PDB entry 6YPH | X-ray diffraction, 1.67 A resolution | chain A

# Chain A
Name: Casein kinase II subunit alpha
From: Homo sapiens
Notes: EC 2.7.11.1; engineered mutation(s): R21S
UniProt: P68400 (CSK21_HUMAN); numbering as in UniProt (aligned over 2-329)
Amino-acid sequence (342 residues; numbered -12 to 329; the number before each row is that of its first residue; numbers below 1 keep their minus sign (Gly-12 is residue -12)):
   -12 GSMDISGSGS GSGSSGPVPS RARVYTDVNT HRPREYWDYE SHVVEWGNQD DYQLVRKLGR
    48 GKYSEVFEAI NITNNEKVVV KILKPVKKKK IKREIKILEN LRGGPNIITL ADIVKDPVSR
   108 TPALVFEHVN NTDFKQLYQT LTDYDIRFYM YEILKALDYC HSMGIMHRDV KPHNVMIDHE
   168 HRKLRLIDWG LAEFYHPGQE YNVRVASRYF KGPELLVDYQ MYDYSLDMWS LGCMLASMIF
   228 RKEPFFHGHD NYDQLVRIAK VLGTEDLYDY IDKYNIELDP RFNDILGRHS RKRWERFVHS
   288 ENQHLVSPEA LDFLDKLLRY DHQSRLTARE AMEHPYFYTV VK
Unresolved in the structure: -12 to 1, 328-329
Differences from the reference sequence: expression tag (-12 to 1)
Ligand contacts: N5Q (4-[(4-naphthalen-2-yl-1,3-thiazol-2-yl)amino]-2-oxidanyl-benzoic acid): Leu45, Gly46, Arg47, Val53, Val66, Lys68, Glu81, Ile95, Phe113, Val116, His160, Met163, Ile174, Asp175
Curated features (UniProtKB/Swiss-Prot):
  - region: Gln36 to Leu41 (Interaction with beta subunit)
  - active site: Asp156 (Proton acceptor)
  - binding site (ATP): Leu45 to Val53, Lys68
  - natural variant: Arg47 (R47Q: In OCNDS), Tyr50 (Y50S: In OCNDS), Asp175 (D175G: In OCNDS), Lys198 (K198R: In OCNDS)
From the paper describing this entry:
  - binding site for N5Q: Lys68, His160, Met163
  - mutagenesis - K74A/K75A/K76A (Kd 3.3 uM): unchanged binding to N5Q
  - mutagenesis - K74A/K75A/K76A (Kd 27 uM): unchanged binding to 1

# Summary
Chain A binds compound N5Q. Curated annotation (UniProt) lists active-site residue Asp156 and 10 ATP-binding
residues. The paper reports a binding site for N5Q at Lys68, His160 and Met163; K74A/K75A/K76A leave binding
to N5Q unchanged.
Chain A is Casein kinase II subunit alpha (Homo sapiens); the structure, Crystal Structure of CK2alpha with
Compound 2 bound, was determined by X-ray diffraction together with 6YPG, 6YPJ, 6YPK and 6YPN from the same
study.
